8PBL - chains F and R of the 8 polymer chains in the assembly; structure by electron microscopy, 2.87 A resolution.

Chain F:
Molecule: DNA-directed RNA polymerase subunit beta
Source organism: Escherichia coli
Notes: EC 2.7.7.6
UniProt: P0A8V4 (RPOB_ECO57); residue numbers follow UniProt; this construct covers 1-1342
Chain sequence (1342 residues; numbered 1 to 1342; the number before each row is that of its first residue):
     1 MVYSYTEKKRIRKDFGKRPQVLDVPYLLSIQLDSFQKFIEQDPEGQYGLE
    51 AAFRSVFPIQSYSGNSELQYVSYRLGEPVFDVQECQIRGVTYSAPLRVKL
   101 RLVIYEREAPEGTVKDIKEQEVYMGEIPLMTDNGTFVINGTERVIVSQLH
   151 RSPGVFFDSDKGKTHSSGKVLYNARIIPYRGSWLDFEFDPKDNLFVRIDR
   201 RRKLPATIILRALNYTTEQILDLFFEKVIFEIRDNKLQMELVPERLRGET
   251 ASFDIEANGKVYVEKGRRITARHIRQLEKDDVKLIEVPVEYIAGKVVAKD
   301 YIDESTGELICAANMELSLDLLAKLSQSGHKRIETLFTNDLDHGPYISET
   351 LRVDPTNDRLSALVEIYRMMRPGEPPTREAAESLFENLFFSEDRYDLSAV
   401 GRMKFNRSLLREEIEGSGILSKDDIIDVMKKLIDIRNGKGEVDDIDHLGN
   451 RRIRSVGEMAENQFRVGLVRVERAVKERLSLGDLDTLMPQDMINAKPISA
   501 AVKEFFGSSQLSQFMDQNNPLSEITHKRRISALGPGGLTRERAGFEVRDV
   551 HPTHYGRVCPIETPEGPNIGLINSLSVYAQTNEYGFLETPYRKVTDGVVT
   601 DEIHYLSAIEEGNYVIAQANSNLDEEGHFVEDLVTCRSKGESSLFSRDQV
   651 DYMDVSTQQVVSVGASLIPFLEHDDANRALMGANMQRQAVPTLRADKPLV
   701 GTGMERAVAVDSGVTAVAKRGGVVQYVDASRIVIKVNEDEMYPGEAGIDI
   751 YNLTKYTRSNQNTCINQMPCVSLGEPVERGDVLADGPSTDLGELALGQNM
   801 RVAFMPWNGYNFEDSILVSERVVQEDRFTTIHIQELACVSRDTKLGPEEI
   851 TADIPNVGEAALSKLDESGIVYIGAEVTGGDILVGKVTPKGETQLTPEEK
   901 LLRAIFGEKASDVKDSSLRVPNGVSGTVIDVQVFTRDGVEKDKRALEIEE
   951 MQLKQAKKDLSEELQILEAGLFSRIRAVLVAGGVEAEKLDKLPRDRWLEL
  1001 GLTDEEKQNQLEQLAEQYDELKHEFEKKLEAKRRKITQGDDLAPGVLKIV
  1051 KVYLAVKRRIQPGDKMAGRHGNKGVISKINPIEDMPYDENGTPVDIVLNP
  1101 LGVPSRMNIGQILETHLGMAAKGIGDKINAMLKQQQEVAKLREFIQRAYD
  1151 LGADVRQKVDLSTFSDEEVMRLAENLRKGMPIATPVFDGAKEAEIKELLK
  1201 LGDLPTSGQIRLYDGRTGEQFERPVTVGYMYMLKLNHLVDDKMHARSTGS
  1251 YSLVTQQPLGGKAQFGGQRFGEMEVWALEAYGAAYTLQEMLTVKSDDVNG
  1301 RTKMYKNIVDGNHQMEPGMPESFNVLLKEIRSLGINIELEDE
Unresolved in the structure: 1, 891-912

Chain R:
Molecule: mRNA
Sequence (19 nucleotides; numbered 2 to 20; the number before each row is that of its first residue):
     2 AAUAAAAUCGAGCGUGUGA
Unresolved in the structure: 2-6

How chain F and chain R interact:
Pairs across the interface - 24 pairs, chain F then chain R:
  Gln510(F) with G15(R), hydrogen bond to the phosphate; U16(R), hydrogen bond to the phosphate
  Gln513(F) with U16(R), hydrogen bond to the phosphate; G17(R), phosphate contact
  Arg529(F) with G17(R), hydrogen bond to the phosphate; U18(R), salt bridge to the phosphate
  Ser531(F) with G17(R), phosphate contact
  Leu533(F) with G17(R), phosphate contact
  Arg540(F) with U16(R), salt bridge to the phosphate
  Pro564(F) with U18(R), phosphate contact
  Glu565(F) with G19(R), phosphate contact
  Asn568(F) with G17(R), phosphate contact
  Ile572(F) with G17(R), phosphate contact
  Asn684(F) with G19(R), phosphate contact
  Arg687(F) with U18(R), salt bridge to the phosphate
  Gln688(F) with U18(R), sugar contact
  Lys914(F) with A8(R), sugar contact
  Lys1065(F) with G19(R), hydrogen bond to the sugar
  Lys1073(F) with A20(R), salt bridge to the phosphate
  His1237(F) with U18(R), sugar contact; G19(R), sugar contact
  Tyr1251(F) with G11(R), phosphate contact
  Leu1253(F) with G11(R), phosphate contact
  Gln1264(F) with A12(R), phosphate contact
Also at the interface, not in a pair above, chain F (26 interface residues in all): Ser509, Met681, Lys1242, Ser1250, Ser1252, Leu1259
Also at the interface, not in a pair above, chain R (10 interface residues in all): U9

In short:
Chain F and chain R form an interface of 26 and 10 residues respectively; the contacts include 5 hydrogen
bonds and 4 salt bridges. Polar pairs include Lys1065(F)-G19(R), Gln510(F)-G15(R) and Gln510(F)-U16(R).
Chain F is DNA-directed RNA polymerase subunit beta (Escherichia coli) and chain R is mRNA; the structure, E.
coli RNA polymerase elongation complex stalled at thymine dimer lesion, was determined by electron microscopy.
